Entry 9GUS (electron microscopy, 3.50 A resolution); this record covers chains A and Q of the 24 polymer chains in the assembly.

== Chain A ==
Molecule: 16S ribosomal RNA
Source organism: Escherichia coli K-12
Sequence (1541 nucleotides; each row starts with the number of its first residue):
     1 AAAUUGAAGA GUUUGAUCAU GGCUCAGAUU GAACGCUGGC GGCAGGCCUA ACACAUGCAA
    61 GUCGAACGGU AACAGGAAGA AGCUUGCUUC UUUGCUGACG AGUGGCGGAC GGGUGAGUAA
   121 UGUCUGGGAA ACUGCCUGAU GGAGGGGGAU AACUACUGGA AACGGUAGCU AAUACCGCAU
   181 AACGUCGCAA GACCAAAGAG GGGUACCUUC GGGCCUCUUG CCAUCGGAUG UGCCCAGAUG
   241 GGAUUAGCUA GUAGGUGGGG UAACGGCUCA CCUAGGCGAC GAUCCCUAGC UGGUCUGAGA
   301 GGAUGACCAG CCACACUGGA ACUGAGACAC GGUCCAGACU CCUACGGGAG GCAGCAGUGG
   361 GGAAUAUUGC ACAAUGGGCG CAAGCCUGAU GCAGCCAUGC CGCGUGUAUG AAGAAGGCCU
   421 UCGGGUUGUA AAGUACUUUC AGCGGGGAGG AAGGGAGUAA AGUUAAUACC UUUGCUCAUU
   481 GACGUUACCC GCAGAAGAAG CACCGGCUAA CUCCGUGCCA GCAGCCXCGG UAAUACGGAG
   541 GGUGCAAGCG UUAAUCGGAA UUACUGGGCG UAAAGCGCAC GCAGGCGGUU UGUUAAGUCA
   601 GAUGUGAAAU CCCCGGGCUC AACCUGGGAA CUGCAUCUGA UACUGGCAAG CUUGAGUCUC
   661 GUAGAGGGGG GUAGAAUUCC AGGUGUAGCG GUGAAAUGCG UAGAGAUCUG GAGGAAUACC
   721 GGUGGCGAAG GCGGCCCCCU GGACGAAGAC UGACGCUCAG GUGCGAAAGC GUGGGGAGCA
   781 AACAGGAUUA GAUACCCUGG UAGUCCACGC CGUAAACGAU GUCGACUUGG AGGUUGUGCC
   841 CUUGAGGCGU GGCUUCCGGA GCUAACGCGU UAAGUCGACC GCCUGGGGAG UACGGCCGCA
   901 AGGUUAAAAC UCAAAUGAAU UGACGGGGGC CCGCACAAGC GGUGGAGCAU GUGGUUUAAU
   961 UCGAUGXAAC GCGAAGAACC UUACCUGGUC UUGACAUCCA CGGAAGUUUU CAGAGAUGAG
  1021 AAUGUGCCUU CGGGAACCGU GAGACAGGUG CUGCAUGGCU GUCGUCAGCU CGUGUUGUGA
  1081 AAUGUUGGGU UAAGUCCCGC AACGAGCGCA ACCCUUAUCC UUUGUUGCCA GCGGUCCGGC
  1141 CGGGAACUCA AAGGAGACUG CCAGUGAUAA ACUGGAGGAA GGUGGGGAUG ACGUCAAGUC
  1201 AUCAUGGCCC UUACGACCAG GGCUACACAC GUGCUACAAU GGCGCAUACA AAGAGAAGCG
  1261 ACCUCGCGAG AGCAAGCGGA CCUCAUAAAG UGCGUCGUAG UCCGGAUUGG AGUCUGCAAC
  1321 UCGACUCCAU GAAGUCGGAA UCGCUAGUAA UCGUGGAUCA GAAUGCCACG GUGAAUACGU
  1381 UCCCGGGCCU UGUACACACC GCCCGUXACA CCAUGGGAGU GGGUUGCAAA AGAAGUAGGU
  1441 AGCUUAACCU UCGGGAGGGC GCUUACCACU UUGUGAUUCA UGACUGGGGU GAAGUCGUAA
  1501 CAAGGUAACC GUAGGGGAAC CUGCGGUUGG AUCACCUCCU U
Not modelled in the structure: 1492-1493
Modified positions: PSU (pseudouridine-5'-monophosphate) at position 516, G7M (N7-methyl-guanosine-5'-monophosphate) at position 527, 2MG (2N-methylguanosine-5'-monophosphate) at position 966, 5MC (5-methylcytidine-5'-monophosphate) at position 967, 2MG (2N-methylguanosine-5'-monophosphate) at position 1207, 4OC (4n,o2'-methylcytidine-5'-monophosphate) at position 1402, 5MC (5-methylcytidine-5'-monophosphate) at position 1407, UR3 (3-methyluridine-5'-monophoshate) at position 1498, 2MG (2N-methylguanosine-5'-monophosphate) at position 1516, MA6 (6N-dimethyladenosine-5'-monophoshate) at position 1518, MA6 (6N-dimethyladenosine-5'-monophoshate) at position 1519
Ion coordination: Mg2+ site 1 near G21 (its only coordinating residue here); Mg2+ site 2: C48, U49, G115; Mg2+ site 3: A59, C386, U387; Mg2+ site 4: U62, G105; Mg2+ site 5 near G100 (its only coordinating residue here); Mg2+ site 6: A109, G331; Mg2+ site 7: A116, G117, G289; Mg2+ site 8: G145, A197; Mg2+ site 9 near A171 (its only coordinating residue here); Mg2+ site 10: A174, C175; Mg2+ site 11: U180, A195; Mg2+ site 12: G299, G558; 59 more Mg2+ sites not listed

== Chain Q ==
Protein: 30S ribosomal protein S16
Source organism: Escherichia coli K-12
UniProt: P0A7T3 (RS16_ECOLI); residues 1-82 here = UniProt positions 1-82
Amino-acid sequence (82 residues; numbered 1 to 82; the number before each row is that of its first residue):
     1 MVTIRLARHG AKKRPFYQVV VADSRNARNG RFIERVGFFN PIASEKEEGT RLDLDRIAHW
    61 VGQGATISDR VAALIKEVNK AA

== Chain A / chain Q interface ==
Pairs across the interface (65; chain A residue first):
  C43(A) - Lys12(Q)  salt bridge to the phosphate
  A44(A) - Ala11(Q)  phosphate contact
  A44(A) - Lys12(Q)  hydrogen bond to the phosphate
  C110(A) - Arg25(Q)  hydrogen bond to the sugar
  G134(A) - Arg25(Q)  hydrogen bond to the base
  C135(A) - Met1(Q)  base contact
  C136(A) - Met1(Q)  base contact
  C136(A) - Gly64(Q)  hydrogen bond to the sugar
  C136(A) - Thr66(Q)  sugar contact
  U137(A) - Gly64(Q)  sugar contact
  G227(A) - Gln63(Q)  hydrogen bond to the sugar
  A228(A) - Met1(Q)  base contact
  A228(A) - Val2(Q)  sugar contact
  A228(A) - Trp60(Q)  sugar contact
  A228(A) - Gln63(Q)  sugar contact
  U229(A) - Val2(Q)  sugar contact
  U229(A) - Asp23(Q)  sugar contact
  U229(A) - Ile33(Q)  sugar contact
  G230(A) - Arg25(Q)  sugar contact
  G230(A) - Arg31(Q)  salt bridge to the phosphate
  U231(A) - Arg31(Q)  salt bridge to the phosphate
  A309(A) - Gly30(Q)  phosphate contact
  G310(A) - Gly30(Q)  phosphate contact
  G310(A) - Arg31(Q)  hydrogen bond to the phosphate
  C311(A) - Arg31(Q)  salt bridge to the phosphate
  A374(A) - Tyr17(Q)  hydrogen bond to the sugar
  A374(A) - Arg70(Q)  hydrogen bond to the phosphate
  U375(A) - Leu6(Q)  hydrogen bond to the sugar
  U375(A) - Tyr17(Q)  sugar contact
  U375(A) - Arg28(Q)  hydrogen bond to the base
  U375(A) - Arg70(Q)  salt bridge to the phosphate
  G376(A) - Arg5(Q)  hydrogen bond to the phosphate
  G376(A) - Leu6(Q)  phosphate contact
  G376(A) - Ser68(Q)  hydrogen bond to the phosphate
  G377(A) - Arg5(Q)  salt bridge to the phosphate
  G377(A) - Ser24(Q)  hydrogen bond to the phosphate
  G378(A) - Ser24(Q)  phosphate contact
  U390(A) - Arg28(Q)  hydrogen bond to the sugar
  G391(A) - Arg8(Q)  phosphate contact
  G391(A) - Arg28(Q)  salt bridge to the phosphate
  C392(A) - Arg8(Q)  salt bridge to the phosphate
  C392(A) - Lys12(Q)  phosphate contact
  C392(A) - Lys13(Q)  hydrogen bond to the phosphate
  A393(A) - Lys12(Q)  salt bridge to the phosphate
  G450(A) - Lys13(Q)  base contact
  G450(A) - Pro15(Q)  sugar contact
  A451(A) - Arg70(Q)  salt bridge to the phosphate
  A452(A) - Arg70(Q)  sugar contact
  A452(A) - Ala73(Q)  sugar contact
  U473(A) - Lys76(Q)  salt bridge to the phosphate
  G474(A) - Lys76(Q)  salt bridge to the phosphate
  C483(A) - Lys13(Q)  hydrogen bond to the base
  A608(A) - Phe32(Q)  sugar contact
  G616(A) - Glu47(Q)  sugar contact
  G617(A) - Arg14(Q)  sugar contact
  G617(A) - Glu47(Q)  sugar contact
  C618(A) - Arg14(Q)  hydrogen bond to the sugar
  C623(A) - Ala11(Q)  sugar contact
  C624(A) - Gly10(Q)  phosphate contact
  U625(A) - His9(Q)  phosphate contact
  U625(A) - Phe16(Q)  phosphate contact
  G626(A) - Gln18(Q)  phosphate contact
  G626(A) - Arg35(Q)  salt bridge to the phosphate
  G626(A) - Phe38(Q)  sugar contact
  G627(A) - Arg35(Q)  salt bridge to the phosphate
Interface residues without a listed pair, chain A (43 interface residues in all): G111, G112, G449, G453
Interface residues without a listed pair, chain Q (41 interface residues in all): Thr3, Ala27, Asn29, Pro41, Ile42, Arg51, Gly62

== In short ==
43 residues of chain A face 41 of chain Q across their interface, with 17 hydrogen bonds and 14 salt bridges.
Among the polar pairs are G134(A)-Arg25(Q), U375(A)-Arg28(Q) and C483(A)-Lys13(Q). C48(A), U49(A) and G115(A)
coordinate Mg2+ site 2.
Here chain A is 16S ribosomal RNA and chain Q is 30S ribosomal protein S16, both from Escherichia coli K-12.
Entry 9GUS (30S mRNA delivery complex TEC resolved (30S only)) was determined by electron microscopy (same
publication as 9GUP, 9GUQ, 9GUR, 9GUT, 9GUU, 9GUV, 9GUW and 9GUX).
